PDB entry 7Y09 | electron microscopy, 3.71 A resolution | chains B and K of the 12 polymer chains in the assembly

== Chain B (and K) ==
Protein: Immunoglobulin heavy constant mu
Source organism: Homo sapiens
Notes: chain K of this document is another copy of the same molecule, construct and numbering; everything in this record applies to it too
UniProtKB: P01871 (IGHM_HUMAN); residues 229-576 here correspond to UniProt positions 106-453 (UniProt number = residue number - 123)
Amino-acid sequence (383 residues; each row starts with the number of its first residue):
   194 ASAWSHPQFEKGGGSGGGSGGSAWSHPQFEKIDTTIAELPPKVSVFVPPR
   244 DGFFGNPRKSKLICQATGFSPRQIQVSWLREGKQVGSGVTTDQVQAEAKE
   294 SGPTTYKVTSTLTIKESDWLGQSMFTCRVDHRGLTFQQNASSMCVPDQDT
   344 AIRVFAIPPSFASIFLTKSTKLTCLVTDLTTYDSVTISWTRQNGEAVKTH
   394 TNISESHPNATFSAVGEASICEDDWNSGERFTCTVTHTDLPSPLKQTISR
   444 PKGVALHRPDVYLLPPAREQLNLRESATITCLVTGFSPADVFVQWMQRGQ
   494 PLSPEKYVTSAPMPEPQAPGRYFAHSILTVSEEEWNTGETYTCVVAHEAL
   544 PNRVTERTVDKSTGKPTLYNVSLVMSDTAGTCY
Unresolved in the structure: 194-344, 573-576 (chain K: 194-344, 447-448, 570-576)
Differences from the reference sequence: expression tag (194-228)
Curated features (UniProtKB/Swiss-Prot):
  - glycosylation (N-linked (GlcNAc...) asparagine): N332 (complex), N395, N402
Disulfides: C367-C426, C474-C536
Covalent attachments: N-acetylglucosamine (NAG) linked to N563

== Chain B / chain K interface ==
Contacting residue pairs (6; chain B residue first):
  Y562(B) - M568(K)  hydrophobic
  V564(B) - L566(K)  hydrophobic
  V564(B) - M568(K)  hydrophobic
  L566(B) - L566(K)  hydrophobic
  M568(B) - V564(K)  hydrophobic
  A572(B) - R467(K)
Interface residues without a listed pair, chain B (7 interface residues in all): D570, T571
Interface residues without a listed pair, chain K (5 interface residues in all): Y562

== Summary ==
7 residues of chain B and 5 residues of chain K are in contact. N-acetylglucosamine is covalently linked to
N563(B).
Both chains are Immunoglobulin heavy constant mu (Homo sapiens). Entry 7Y09 (Cryo-EM structure of human IgM-Fc
in complex with the J chain and the DBL domain of ...) was determined by electron microscopy (same publication
as 7Y0H, 7Y0J and 7YG2).
